Entry 7RCO (X-ray diffraction, 2.90 A resolution); this record covers chains B and F of the 6 polymer chains in the assembly.

[Chain B]
Protein: Transforming growth factor beta-2
From: Homo sapiens
Notes: fragment: mature domain
UniProtKB: P61812 (TGFB2_HUMAN); residue numbers follow UniProt; this construct covers 303-414
Sequence (112 residues; row label = number of the first residue in the row):
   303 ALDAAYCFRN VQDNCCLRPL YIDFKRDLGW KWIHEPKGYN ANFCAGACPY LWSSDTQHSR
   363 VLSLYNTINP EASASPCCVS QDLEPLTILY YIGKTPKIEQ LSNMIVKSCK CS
UniProt features mapped onto this chain:
  - natural variant: R320 (R320C: Found in a family with non-syndromic aortic disease), P338 (P338H: In LDS4)
Disulfide bonds: C309-C318, C317-C380, C346-C411, C350-C413

[Chain F]
Protein: 4A11.V2 Fab Heavy Chain
From: Homo sapiens
Notes: antibody fragment or engineered binder
Sequence (233 residues; each row starts with the number of its first residue):
     1 EQQLVESGGG LVQPGGSLRL SCAVSGFSLS SYTVNWVRQA PGKGLEWIGY ISYGGSAYYA
    61 SWANGRFTIS KDSAKNSVYL QMNSLRAEDT AVYFCARHMQ VGGAPTGSMA AFDPWGPGTL
   121 VTVSSASTKG PSVFPLAPSS KSTSGGTAAL GCLVKDYFPE PVTVSWNSGA LTSGVHTFPA
   181 VLQSSGLYSL SSVVTVPSSS LGTQTYICNV NHKPSNTKVD KKVEPKSCDK THT
Unresolved in the structure: 1, 139-146, 226-233
Disulfide bonds: C22-C95, C152-C208
Reported in the primary citation:
  - contacts within the chain: Y79-Q81 (pi stacking)

[How chain B and chain F interact]
Residue-residue contacts (13):
  Q314(B) - S30(F)
  D315(B) - S28(F)  hydrogen bond
  D315(B) - S30(F)  hydrogen bond
  D315(B) - S73(F)
  R320(B) - S30(F)
  P321(B) - G103(F)
  L322(B) - Y53(F)
  L322(B) - G103(F)
  Y323(B) - G103(F)  hydrogen bond (backbone-backbone)
  Y323(B) - P105(F)  hydrophobic
  F345(B) - Y53(F)  hydrophobic
  F345(B) - G54(F)
  A347(B) - G54(F)
Also at the interface, not in a pair above, chain B (9 interface residues in all): R328
Also at the interface, not in a pair above, chain F (9 interface residues in all): G102, A104

[In short]
The chain B/chain F interface involves 9 residues from each chain; the contacts include 3 hydrogen bonds.
Polar contacts include D315(B)-S28(F), D315(B)-S30(F) and Y323(B)-G103(F). From the paper: contacts within the
chain involving Y79(F) and Q81(F).
Here chain B is Transforming growth factor beta-2 and chain F is 4A11.V2 Fab Heavy Chain, both from Homo
sapiens. Entry 7RCO (Crystal structure of human TGF-beta-2 bound to 4A11.V2 Fab) was determined by X-ray
diffraction.
